8S9U - chains B and C of the 7 polymer chains in the assembly; structure by electron microscopy, 2.77 A resolution.

== Chain B ==
Protein: TIGR03984 family CRISPR-associated protein
Organism: Synechocystis sp. PCC 6803
UniProtKB: Q6ZED4 (Q6ZED4_SYNY3); residue numbers follow UniProt; this construct covers 1-193
Amino-acid sequence (193 residues; each row starts with the number of its first residue):
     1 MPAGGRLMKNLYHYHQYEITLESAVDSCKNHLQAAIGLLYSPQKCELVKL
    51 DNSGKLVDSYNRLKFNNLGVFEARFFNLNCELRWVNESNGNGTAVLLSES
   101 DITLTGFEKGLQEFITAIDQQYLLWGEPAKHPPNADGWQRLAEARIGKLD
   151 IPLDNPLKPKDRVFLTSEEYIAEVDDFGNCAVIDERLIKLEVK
Disordered / not traced: 1-8, 130-136

== Chain C ==
Protein: Cas10
Organism: Synechocystis sp. PCC 6803
UniProtKB: Q6ZED1 (Q6ZED1_SYNY3); residue numbers follow UniProt; this construct covers 2-558
Amino-acid sequence (575 residues; numbered -16 to 558; the number before each row is that of its first residue; numbers below 1 keep their minus sign (Met-16 is residue -16)):
   -16 MAHHHHHHVGTENLYFQGFLVLIETSGNQHFIFSTNKLRENIGASELTYL
    34 ATTEILFQGVDRVFQTNYYDQWSDTNSLNFLADSKLNPAIDDPKNNADIE
    84 ILLATSGKAIALVKEEGKAKQLIKEVTKQALINAPGLEIGGIYVNCNWQD
   134 KLGVAKAVKEAHKQFEVNRAKRAGANGRFLRLPIAAGCSVSELPASDFDY
   184 NADGDKIPVSTVSKVKRETAKSAKKRLRSVDGRLVNDLAQLEKSFDELDW
   234 LAVVHADGNGLGQILLSLEKYIGEQTNRNYIDKYRRLSLALDNCTINAFK
   284 MAIAVFKEDSKKIDLPIVPLILGGDDLTVICRGDYALEFTREFLEAFEGQ
   334 TETHDDIKVIAQKAFGVDRLSACAGISIIKPHFPFSVAYTLAERLIKSAK
   384 EVKQKVTVTNSSPITPFPCSAIDFHILYDSSGIDFDRIREKLRPEDNTEL
   434 YNRPYVVTAAENLSQAQGYEWSQAHSLQTLADRVSYLRSEDGEGKSALPS
   484 SQSHALRTALYLEKNEADAQYSLISQRYKILKNFAEDGENKSLFHLENGK
   534 YVTRFLDALDAKDFFANANHKNQGE
Disordered / not traced: -16 to -2, 290-297, 474-477, 553-558
Differences from the reference sequence: initiating methionine (-16); expression tag (-15 to 1)
From the paper describing this entry:
  - mutagenesis - D308A/D309A: abolished catalytic activity
  - catalytic residues: His487, Arg490 (from molecular simulation)
  - mutagenesis - H487A, H487A/R490A, R490A: decreased catalytic activity

== Interface between chain B and chain C ==
Contacting residue pairs (55; chain B residue first):
  Tyr40(B) - Pro166(C)
  Cys45(B) - Pro166(C)  hydrophobic
  Arg74(B) - Leu165(C)
  Ile115(B) - Lys111(C)
  Ile118(B) - Arg161(C)
  Gln120(B) - Arg161(C)
  Gln120(B) - Phe162(C)
  Gln120(B) - Thr194(C)
  Gln121(B) - Ser179(C)  hydrogen bond (backbone-side chain)
  Tyr122(B) - Phe162(C)
  Tyr122(B) - Pro177(C)  hydrophobic
  Tyr122(B) - Ala178(C)
  Leu123(B) - Ala168(C)
  Leu123(B) - Ala169(C)  hydrogen bond (backbone-backbone)
  Leu123(B) - Ala178(C)  hydrogen bond (backbone-backbone)
  Leu123(B) - Phe181(C)  hydrophobic
  Leu123(B) - Pro191(C)  hydrophobic
  Leu124(B) - Ile167(C)
  Leu124(B) - Ala169(C)
  Trp125(B) - Arg164(C)
  Trp125(B) - Pro166(C)  hydrogen bond (side chain-backbone)
  Trp125(B) - Ile167(C)  hydrogen bond (backbone-backbone)
  Trp125(B) - Ala168(C)  hydrogen bond (side chain-backbone)
  Trp125(B) - Ala169(C)
  Trp125(B) - Gly170(C)
  Phe164(B) - Ser179(C)
  Phe164(B) - Phe181(C)  hydrophobic
  Leu165(B) - Leu165(C)  hydrophobic
  Leu165(B) - Ile167(C)  hydrophobic
  Glu169(B) - Arg161(C)  salt bridge
  Ile171(B) - Leu114(C)  hydrophobic
  Glu173(B) - Lys103(C)  salt bridge
  Glu173(B) - Lys107(C)  salt bridge
  Asp175(B) - Arg155(C)  salt bridge
  Asp176(B) - Lys103(C)
  Phe177(B) - Lys103(C)
  Phe177(B) - Ile106(C)
  Phe177(B) - Ile125(C)  hydrophobic
  Phe177(B) - Tyr126(C)  hydrophobic
  Phe177(B) - Asn151(C)
  Gly178(B) - Lys103(C)
  Gly178(B) - Lys107(C)
  Gly178(B) - Thr110(C)
  Asn179(B) - Ile106(C)
  Asn179(B) - Thr110(C)
  Asn179(B) - Gly123(C)
  Asn179(B) - Gly124(C)  hydrogen bond (side chain-backbone)
  Asn179(B) - Arg155(C)
  Cys180(B) - Lys107(C)
  Cys180(B) - Thr110(C)  hydrogen bond (backbone-side chain)
  Cys180(B) - Lys111(C)
  Cys180(B) - Leu114(C)
  Ala181(B) - Leu114(C)  hydrophobic
  Val182(B) - Arg161(C)
  Leu187(B) - Leu165(C)  hydrophobic
Other interface residues (no listed pair), chain B (30 interface residues in all): Leu38, Leu47, Leu149, Arg162, Glu185
Other interface residues (no listed pair), chain C (30 interface residues in all): Ile115, Ala156, Leu163

== Summary ==
The chain B/chain C interface involves 30 residues from each chain; the contacts include 8 hydrogen bonds and
4 salt bridges. Polar contacts include Glu169(B)-Arg161(C), Glu173(B)-Lys103(C) and Glu173(B)-Lys107(C). From
the paper: catalytic residues His487(C) and Arg490(C); H487A, H487A/R490A and R490A of chain C reduce
catalytic activity.
Chain B is TIGR03984 family CRISPR-associated protein and chain C is Cas10, both from Synechocystis sp. PCC
6803; the structure, CRISPR-Cas type III-D effector complex bound to a target RNA, was determined by electron
microscopy, deposited together with 8S9T, 8S9V and 8S9X.
